PDB entry 3SDA | X-ray diffraction, 2.80 A resolution | chains A and B of the 4 polymer chains in the assembly

[Chain A]
Protein: Antigen-presenting glycoprotein CD1d1
Source organism: Mus musculus
Notes: fragment: extracellular domain
UniProt: P11609 (CD1D1_MOUSE); residues 1-279 here correspond to UniProt positions 19-297 (UniProt number = residue number + 18)
Sequence (302 residues; row label = number of the first residue in the row):
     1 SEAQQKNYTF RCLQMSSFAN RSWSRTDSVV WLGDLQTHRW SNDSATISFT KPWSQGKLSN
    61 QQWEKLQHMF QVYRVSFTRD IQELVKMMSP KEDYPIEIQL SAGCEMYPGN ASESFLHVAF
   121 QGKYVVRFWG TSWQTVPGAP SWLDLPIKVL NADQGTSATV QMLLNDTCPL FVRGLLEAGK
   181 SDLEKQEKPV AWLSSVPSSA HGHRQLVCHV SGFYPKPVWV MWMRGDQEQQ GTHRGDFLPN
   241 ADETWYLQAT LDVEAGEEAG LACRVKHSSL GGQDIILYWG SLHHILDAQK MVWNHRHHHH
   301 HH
Not modelled in the structure: 1-5, 296-302
Disulfides: C208-C263
Covalently attached groups: N-acetylglucosamine (NAG) linked to N20, N42, N165
Differences from the reference sequence: expression tag (280-302)
Small-molecule neighbours: GCY (N-[(2S,3R)-1-(beta-D-galactopyranosyloxy)-3-hydroxyoctadec-4-en-2-yl]tetracosanamide): F10, C12, Q14, S28, V30, H38, W40, I47, W63, M69, F70, Y73, S76, F77, D80, L84, V85, M88, L100, A102, V118, F120, W133, W142, L143, L150, D153, G155, T156, T159, V160, L163, L164, T167, C168, F171
Swiss-Prot annotation at these positions:
  - binding site (a D-galactosylceramide): D80, D153 to T156
  - glycosylation (N-linked (GlcNAc...) asparagine): N7, N20, N42, N110, N165

[Chain B]
Protein: Beta-2-microglobulin
Source organism: Mus musculus
Notes: fragment: extracellular domain
UniProt: P01887 (B2MG_MOUSE); residues 1-99 here correspond to UniProt positions 21-119 (UniProt number = residue number + 20)
Sequence (99 residues; each row starts with the number of its first residue):
     1 IQKTPQIQVY SRHPPENGKP NILNCYVTQF HPPHIEIQML KNGKKIPKVE MSDMSFSKDW
    61 SFYILAHTEF TPTETDTYAC RVKHASMAEP KTVYWDRDM

[Interface between chain A and chain B]
Contacting residue pairs (60; chain A residue first):
  L13(A) with S55(B); F56(B)
  Q14(A) with F56(B)
  M15(A) with M54(B); S55(B); F62(B), hydrophobic
  V29(A) with D53(B); M54(B); S55(B)
  W31(A) with S55(B), hydrogen bond; Y63(B)
  Q36(A) with D53(B)
  R39(A) with D53(B), salt bridge
  E97(A) with P33(B)
  Q99(A) with F56(B); W60(B), hydrogen bond (side chain-backbone); F62(B)
  L100(A) with F56(B)
  H117(A) with W60(B)
  A119(A) with W60(B), hydrophobic
  Q121(A) with Q2(B); H31(B)
  G122(A) with H31(B)
  Y124(A) with W60(B)
  W192(A) with S11(B); H13(B); P14(B), hydrophobic; P15(B)
  S194(A) with D98(B), hydrogen bond (side chain-backbone)
  S195(A) with D98(B)
  V207(A) with D98(B)
  H209(A) with M99(B)
  S211(A) with R12(B), hydrogen bond (side chain-backbone)
  G212(A) with R12(B)
  L238(A) with Y10(B), hydrophobic
  P239(A) with Y10(B), hydrogen bond (backbone-side chain); Y26(B); L65(B)
  N240(A) with R12(B); N24(B), hydrogen bond
  A241(A) with L65(B), hydrophobic; H67(B)
  D242(A) with R12(B), salt bridge
  T244(A) with R12(B)
  Q248(A) with M99(B)
  K290(A) with E16(B), salt bridge; N17(B), hydrogen bond (backbone-backbone)
  M291(A) with P15(B); N17(B); R97(B), hydrogen bond (backbone-side chain)
  V292(A) with N17(B), hydrogen bond (backbone-side chain); E74(B); R97(B)
  W293(A) with E74(B); D96(B); R97(B); D98(B), hydrogen bond
  N294(A) with E74(B), hydrogen bond (backbone-backbone); T75(B)
  H295(A) with D98(B)
Also at the interface, not in a pair above, chain A (42 interface residues in all): R11, S17, S101, V118, V190, V196, Y246
Also at the interface, not in a pair above, chain B (32 interface residues in all): Q8, P32, K58, W95

[Summary]
The interface between chain A and chain B involves 42 residues on one side and 32 on the other; the contacts
include 11 hydrogen bonds and 3 salt bridges. Polar pairs include R39(A)-D53(B), D242(A)-R12(B) and
K290(A)-E16(B). Chain A binds compound GCY.
Here chain A is Antigen-presenting glycoprotein CD1d1 and chain B is Beta-2-microglobulin, both from Mus
musculus. Entry 3SDA (Crystal structure of autoreactive-Valpha14-Vbeta6 NKT TCR in complex with
CD1d-beta-galactosylceramide) was determined by X-ray diffraction, deposited together with 3SCM, 3SDC, 3SDD
and 3SDX.
